1SC8 - chain U; structure by X-ray diffraction, 2.40 A resolution.

# Chain U
Molecule: plasminogen activator, urokinase
From: Homo sapiens
Notes: EC 3.4.21.73; fragment: B Chain
Reference sequence: P00749 (UROK_HUMAN); the construct lacks a stretch of the UniProt sequence and is renumbered around it, so the offset changes along the chain: 1-37 = UniProt 164-200; 38-60 = UniProt 205-227; 63-97 = UniProt 234-268; 98-110 = UniProt 271-283; 5 more segments
Amino-acid sequence (262 residues; row label = number of the first residue in the row; note: 1 number in that range is skipped by the numbering (no residue carries it; nothing is unmodelled there); a row labelled like 37A-37D holds insertion residues (37A, then the next letters in order)):
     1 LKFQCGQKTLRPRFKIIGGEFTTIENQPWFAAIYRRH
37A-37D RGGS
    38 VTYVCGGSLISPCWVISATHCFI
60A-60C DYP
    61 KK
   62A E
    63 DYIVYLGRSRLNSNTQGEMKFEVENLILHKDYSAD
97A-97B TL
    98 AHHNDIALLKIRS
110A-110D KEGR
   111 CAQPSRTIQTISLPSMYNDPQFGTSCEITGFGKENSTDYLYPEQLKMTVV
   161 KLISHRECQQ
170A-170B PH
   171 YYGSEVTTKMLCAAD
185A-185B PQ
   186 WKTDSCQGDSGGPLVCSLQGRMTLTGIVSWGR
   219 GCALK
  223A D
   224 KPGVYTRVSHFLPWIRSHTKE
Unresolved in the structure: 1-15
Sequence notes: engineered mutation Ser122 (Cys299 in P00749)
UniProt features mapped onto this chain:
  - active site (Charge relay system): His57, Asp102, Ser195
  - site: Phe14, Lys15 (Cleavage)
  - modified residue: Ser146 (Phosphoserine)
  - glycosylation: Asn145 (N-linked (GlcNAc...) asparagine)
Disulfides: Cys42-Cys58, Cys50-Cys111, Cys136-Cys201, Cys168-Cys182, Cys191-Cys220
Small-molecule neighbours: 2IN (N-(benzylsulfonyl)seryl-n~1~-{4-[amino(imino)methyl]benzyl}glycinamide): His57, Thr97A, Leu97B, His99, Lys143, Ser146, Asp189, Ser190, Cys191, Gln192, Ser195, Val213, Ser214, Trp215, Gly216, Arg217, Gly219, Cys220, Ala221, Lys224, Gly226

# Overview
Ligands of chain U: compound 2IN. UniProt lists 3 active-site residues.
Chain U is plasminogen activator, urokinase (Homo sapiens); the structure, Urokinase Plasminogen Activator
B-Chain-J435 Complex, was determined by X-ray diffraction (same publication as 1VJ9 and 1VJA).
